Entry 8ISC (X-ray diffraction, 2.27 A resolution); this record covers chains C and D of the 3 polymer chains in the assembly.

== Chain C (and D) ==
Protein: Branched chain amino acid: 2-keto-4-methylthiobutyrate aminotransferase
From: Mycolicibacterium vanbaalenii (strain DSM 7251 / JCM 13017 / BCRC 16820 / KCTC 9966 / NRRL B-24157 / PYR-1)
Notes: EC 2.6.1.-; chain D of this document is another copy of the same molecule, construct and numbering; everything in this record applies to it too
UniProt: A1TDP1 (A1TDP1_MYCVP); residue numbers follow UniProt; this construct covers 1-337
Sequence (337 residues; row label = number of the first residue in the row):
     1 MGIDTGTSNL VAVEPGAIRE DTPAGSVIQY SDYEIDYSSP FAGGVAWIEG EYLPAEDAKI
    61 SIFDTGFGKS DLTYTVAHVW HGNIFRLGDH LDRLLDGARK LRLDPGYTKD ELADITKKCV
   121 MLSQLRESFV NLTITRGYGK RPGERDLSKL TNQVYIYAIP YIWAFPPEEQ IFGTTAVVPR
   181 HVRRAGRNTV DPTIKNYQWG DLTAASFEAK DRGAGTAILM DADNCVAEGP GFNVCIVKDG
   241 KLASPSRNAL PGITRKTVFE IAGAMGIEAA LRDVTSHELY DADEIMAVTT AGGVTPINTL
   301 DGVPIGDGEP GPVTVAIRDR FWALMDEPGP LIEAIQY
Not modelled in the structure: 1-18, 337 (chain D: 1-17)
Differences from the reference sequence: engineered mutation Lys-69 (His in A1TDP1), Pro-105 (Ser in A1TDP1), Met-121 (Ser in A1TDP1), Pro-142 (Lys in A1TDP1), Arg-145 (Lys in A1TDP1), Asn-152 (His in A1TDP1), Ile-162 (Leu in A1TDP1), Glu-168 (Ala in A1TDP1), Gly-215 (Arg in A1TDP1)
Modified residues: Lys-195 ((2S)-2-amino-6-[[3-hydroxy-2-methyl-5-(phosphonooxymethyl)pyridin-4-yl]methylideneamino]hexanoic acid; LLP)
What the authors report for this chain:
  - catalytic residues: Lys-195
  - mutagenesis - K69R (2-fold): increased catalytic activity

== Chain C / chain D interface ==
Residue-residue contacts - 30 pairs, chain C then chain D:
  Gly-186(C) / Asp-223(D)
  Arg-187(C) / Asp-223(D)  hydrogen bond (side chain-backbone)
  Arg-187(C) / Asn-224(D)
  Arg-187(C) / Cys-225(D)
  Arg-187(C) / Thr-275(D)
  Arg-187(C) / His-277(D)
  Asn-188(C) / Ala-222(D)  hydrogen bond (side chain-backbone)
  Asn-188(C) / Asp-223(D)
  Asn-188(C) / Asn-224(D)  hydrogen bond
  Asp-221(C) / Arg-247(D)  salt bridge
  Ala-222(C) / Asn-188(D)  hydrogen bond (backbone-side chain)
  Ala-222(C) / Ala-222(D)  hydrophobic
  Asp-223(C) / Gly-186(D)
  Asp-223(C) / Arg-187(D)  hydrogen bond (backbone-side chain)
  Asp-223(C) / Asn-188(D)
  Asp-223(C) / Arg-247(D)  salt bridge
  Asp-223(C) / Asn-248(D)  hydrogen bond
  Asn-224(C) / Arg-187(D)
  Asn-224(C) / Asn-188(D)  hydrogen bond
  Cys-225(C) / Arg-187(D)
  Cys-225(C) / Arg-247(D)
  Arg-247(C) / Asp-221(D)  salt bridge
  Arg-247(C) / Asp-223(D)  salt bridge
  Arg-247(C) / Cys-225(D)
  Arg-247(C) / Arg-247(D)
  Arg-247(C) / Asp-273(D)  salt bridge
  Asn-248(C) / Asp-223(D)  hydrogen bond
  Asp-273(C) / Arg-247(D)  salt bridge
  Thr-275(C) / Arg-187(D)
  His-277(C) / Arg-187(D)
Other interface residues (no listed pair), chain C (14 interface residues in all): Arg-183
Other interface residues (no listed pair), chain D (14 interface residues in all): Arg-183

== Summary ==
Chain C and chain D each contribute 14 residues to their interface; the contacts include 8 hydrogen bonds and
6 salt bridges. Polar pairs include Asp-221(C)/Arg-247(D), Asp-223(C)/Arg-247(D) and Arg-247(C)/Asp-273(D).
The paper reports the catalytic residue Lys-195(C); K69R of chain C increases catalytic activity.
Both chains are Branched chain amino acid: 2-keto-4-methylthiobutyrate aminotransferase (Mycolicibacterium
vanbaalenii (strain DSM 7251 / JCM 13017 / BCRC 16820 / KCTC 9966 / NRRL B-24157 / PYR-1)). Entry 8ISC
(Crystal structure of MV in complex with LLP) was determined by X-ray diffraction (same publication as 8IOZ
and 8IVP).
